Entry 5JFP (X-ray diffraction, 1.49 A resolution); this record covers chains A and B.

== Chain A (and B) ==
Molecule: Protease
Source organism: Human immunodeficiency virus 1
Notes: chain B of this document is another copy of the same molecule, construct and numbering; everything in this record applies to it too
UniProt: C8B467 (C8B467_9HIV1); residue numbers follow UniProt; this construct covers 1-99
Sequence (99 residues; row label = number of the first residue in the row):
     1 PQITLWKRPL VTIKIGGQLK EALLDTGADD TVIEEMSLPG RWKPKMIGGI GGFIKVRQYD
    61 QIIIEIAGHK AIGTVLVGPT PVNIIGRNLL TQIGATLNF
Sequence notes: engineered mutation Lys7 (Gln in C8B467), Ile33 (Leu in C8B467), Ile63 (Leu in C8B467), Ala67 (Cys in C8B467), Ala95 (Cys in C8B467)
Bound ions: Na+ near Asp60 (its only coordinating residue here)
Small-molecule neighbours: 6KK ((3R,3aS,6aR)-hexahydrofuro[2,3-b]furan-3-yl {(2S,3R)-3-hydroxy-4-{[(4-methoxyphenyl)sulfonyl](2-methylpropyl)amino}-1-[(3R,5R,7R)-tricyclo[3.3.1.1~3,7~]decan-1-yl]butan-2-yl}carbamate): Arg8, Leu23, Asp25, Gly27, Ala28, Asp29, Asp30, Val32, Ile47, Gly48, Gly49, Ile50, Thr80, Pro81, Val82, Ile84
Reported in the primary citation:
  - conformationally variable residues (loop rearrangement): Pro81
  - binding site for 6KK: Leu23, Asp25, Gly27, Asp29, Asp30, Gly48, Gly49, Ile50, Thr80, Pro81, Val82, Ile84

== Interface between chain A and chain B ==
Pairs across the interface (94):
  Pro1(A) - Leu97(B)
  Pro1(A) - Asn98(B)
  Pro1(A) - Phe99(B)  hydrogen bond (backbone-backbone)
  Gln2(A) - Thr96(B)
  Gln2(A) - Leu97(B)
  Gln2(A) - Asn98(B)  hydrogen bond
  Ile3(A) - Thr96(B)
  Ile3(A) - Leu97(B)  hydrogen bond (backbone-backbone)
  Ile3(A) - Phe99(B)  hydrophobic
  Leu5(A) - Arg87(B)  hydrogen bond (backbone-side chain)
  Leu5(A) - Leu90(B)  hydrophobic
  Leu5(A) - Thr91(B)
  Leu5(A) - Ala95(B)
  Trp6(A) - Arg87(B)  hydrogen bond (backbone-side chain)
  Trp6(A) - Thr91(B)
  Lys7(A) - Arg87(B)
  Arg8(A) - Asp29(B)  salt bridge
  Arg8(A) - Arg87(B)
  Pro9(A) - Thr26(B)
  Leu23(A) - Gly27(B)
  Leu24(A) - Thr26(B)  hydrogen bond (backbone-side chain)
  Leu24(A) - Leu97(B)  hydrophobic
  Leu24(A) - Phe99(B)  hydrophobic
  Asp25(A) - Asp25(B)
  Asp25(A) - Thr26(B)
  Asp25(A) - Gly27(B)  hydrogen bond (side chain-backbone)
  Thr26(A) - Leu5(B)
  Thr26(A) - Pro9(B)
  Thr26(A) - Leu24(B)  hydrogen bond (side chain-backbone)
  Thr26(A) - Asp25(B)
  Thr26(A) - Thr26(B)  hydrogen bond (backbone-side chain)
  Thr26(A) - Leu97(B)
  Gly27(A) - Leu23(B)
  Gly27(A) - Asp25(B)  hydrogen bond (backbone-side chain)
  Asp29(A) - Arg8(B)  salt bridge
  Gly48(A) - Ile50(B)
  Gly49(A) - Ile50(B)
  Gly49(A) - Pro81(B)
  Ile50(A) - Gly49(B)
  Ile50(A) - Ile50(B)  hydrogen bond (backbone-backbone)
  Ile50(A) - Gly51(B)  hydrogen bond (backbone-backbone)
  Ile50(A) - Gly52(B)
  Ile50(A) - Ile54(B)  hydrophobic
  Ile50(A) - Thr80(B)
  Ile50(A) - Ile84(B)  hydrophobic
  Gly51(A) - Gly51(B)
  Gly51(A) - Gly52(B)
  Gly51(A) - Ile54(B)
  Gly52(A) - Ile50(B)
  Gly52(A) - Gly51(B)
  Ile54(A) - Ile50(B)
  Ala67(A) - Phe99(B)  hydrophobic
  His69(A) - Phe99(B)
  Thr80(A) - Ile50(B)
  Arg87(A) - Leu5(B)  hydrogen bond (side chain-backbone)
  Arg87(A) - Trp6(B)  hydrogen bond (side chain-backbone)
  Arg87(A) - Lys7(B)  hydrogen bond (side chain-backbone)
  Arg87(A) - Arg8(B)
  Arg87(A) - Pro9(B)
  Leu90(A) - Leu5(B)  hydrophobic
  Thr91(A) - Leu5(B)
  Thr91(A) - Trp6(B)
  Gln92(A) - Trp6(B)
  Ile93(A) - Phe99(B)
  Gly94(A) - Asn98(B)
  Gly94(A) - Phe99(B)
  Ala95(A) - Leu5(B)
  Ala95(A) - Asn98(B)
  Ala95(A) - Phe99(B)  hydrophobic
  Thr96(A) - Gln2(B)
  Thr96(A) - Ile3(B)
  Thr96(A) - Thr4(B)
  Thr96(A) - Thr96(B)
  Thr96(A) - Leu97(B)
  Thr96(A) - Asn98(B)  hydrogen bond (backbone-backbone)
  Leu97(A) - Pro1(B)
  Leu97(A) - Gln2(B)
  Leu97(A) - Ile3(B)  hydrogen bond (backbone-backbone)
  Leu97(A) - Leu24(B)  hydrophobic
  Leu97(A) - Thr26(B)
  Leu97(A) - Thr96(B)
  Leu97(A) - Leu97(B)  hydrophobic
  Asn98(A) - Pro1(B)
  Asn98(A) - Gln2(B)  hydrogen bond
  Asn98(A) - Gly94(B)
  Asn98(A) - Ala95(B)
  Asn98(A) - Thr96(B)  hydrogen bond (backbone-backbone)
  Asn98(A) - Asn98(B)  hydrogen bond
  Phe99(A) - Pro1(B)  hydrogen bond (backbone-backbone)
  Phe99(A) - Ile3(B)  hydrophobic
  Phe99(A) - His69(B)
  Phe99(A) - Ile93(B)
  Phe99(A) - Gly94(B)
  Phe99(A) - Ala95(B)  hydrophobic
Also at the interface, not in a pair above, chain A (37 interface residues in all): Thr4, Phe53, Ile84
Also at the interface, not in a pair above, chain B (38 interface residues in all): Val32, Ile47, Gly48, Ala67

== Summary ==
37 residues of chain A and 38 residues of chain B are in contact; the contacts include 21 hydrogen bonds and 2
salt bridges. Polar contacts include Arg8(A)-Asp29(B), Gln2(A)-Asn98(B) and Leu5(A)-Arg87(B). Ligands of chain
A: compound 6KK. The paper reports a binding site for 6KK at Leu23(A), Asp25(A) and Gly27(A) among others;
conformational variability at Pro81(A).
Both chains are Protease (Human immunodeficiency virus 1). Entry 5JFP (HIV-1 wild Type protease with
GRL-097-13A (a Adamantane P1-Ligand with bis-THF in P2 and isobutylamine in ...) was determined by X-ray
diffraction, deposited together with 5JFU and 5JG1.
